Entry 6NAY (X-ray diffraction, 2.20 A resolution); this record covers chains F and N of the 14 polymer chains in the assembly.

[Chain F (and N)]
Name: ATP-dependent Clp protease proteolytic subunit
From: Neisseria meningitidis
Notes: EC 3.4.21.92; chain N of this document is another copy of the same molecule, construct and numbering; everything in this record applies to it too
Reference sequence: A0A0H5Q9L9 (A0A0H5Q9L9_NEIMI); residues 1-204 here = UniProt positions 1-204
Sequence (217 residues; numbered -12 to 204; the number before each row is that of its first residue; numbers below 1 keep their minus sign (His-12 is residue -12)):
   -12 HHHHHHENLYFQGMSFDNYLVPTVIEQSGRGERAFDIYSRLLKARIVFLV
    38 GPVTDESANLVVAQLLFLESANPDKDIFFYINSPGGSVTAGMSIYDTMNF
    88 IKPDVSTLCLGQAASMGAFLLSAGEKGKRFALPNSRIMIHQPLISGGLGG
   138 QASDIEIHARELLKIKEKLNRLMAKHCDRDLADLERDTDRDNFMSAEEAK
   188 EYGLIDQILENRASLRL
Unresolved in the structure: -12 to 22, 132-135 (chain N: -12 to 22, 133-134, 202-204)
Construct notes: expression tag (-12 to 0); engineered mutation Ala31 (Glu in A0A0H5Q9L9), Ala58 (Glu in A0A0H5Q9L9)

[Interface between chain F and chain N]
Pairs across the interface (42):
  Gln128(F) - Gln138(N)
  Gln128(F) - Ala139(N)  hydrogen bond (side chain-backbone)
  Gln128(F) - Ser140(N)  hydrogen bond (side chain-backbone)
  Pro129(F) - Gln138(N)
  Pro129(F) - Ala139(N)  hydrogen bond (backbone-backbone)
  Leu130(F) - Gly137(N)
  Leu130(F) - Gln138(N)
  Ile131(F) - Leu135(N)
  Ile131(F) - Gly136(N)
  Ile131(F) - Gly137(N)  hydrogen bond (backbone-backbone)
  Ile131(F) - Ile142(N)  hydrophobic
  Gly136(F) - Ile131(N)
  Gly136(F) - Ser132(N)
  Gly136(F) - Leu135(N)
  Gly137(F) - Leu130(N)
  Gly137(F) - Ile131(N)  hydrogen bond (backbone-backbone)
  Gln138(F) - Gln128(N)
  Gln138(F) - Pro129(N)
  Gln138(F) - Leu130(N)
  Gln138(F) - Asp176(N)  hydrogen bond (side chain-backbone)
  Gln138(F) - Arg177(N)
  Ala139(F) - Gln128(N)  hydrogen bond (backbone-side chain)
  Ala139(F) - Pro129(N)  hydrogen bond (backbone-backbone)
  Ala139(F) - Leu149(N)  hydrophobic
  Ala139(F) - Lys153(N)
  Ser140(F) - Gln128(N)  hydrogen bond
  Ser140(F) - Lys153(N)  hydrogen bond
  Ser140(F) - Asp176(N)
  Ile142(F) - Ile131(N)  hydrophobic
  Ile142(F) - Leu135(N)  hydrophobic
  Ile142(F) - Leu149(N)  hydrophobic
  Glu143(F) - Leu150(N)
  Ala146(F) - Ile142(N)  hydrophobic
  Ala146(F) - Ala146(N)  hydrophobic
  Leu149(F) - Ala139(N)  hydrophobic
  Leu149(F) - Ile142(N)  hydrophobic
  Leu150(F) - Glu143(N)
  Lys153(F) - Ala139(N)
  Lys153(F) - Ser140(N)  hydrogen bond
  Asp176(F) - Gln138(N)  hydrogen bond (backbone-side chain)
  Asp176(F) - Ser140(N)
  Arg177(F) - Gln138(N)

[In short]
17 residues of chain F and 19 residues of chain N are in contact; the contacts include 12 hydrogen bonds.
Polar contacts include Gln128(F)-Ala139(N), Gln128(F)-Ser140(N) and Gln138(F)-Asp176(N).
Both chains are ATP-dependent Clp protease proteolytic subunit (Neisseria meningitidis). Entry 6NAY (Crystal
structure of Neisseria meningitidis ClpP protease E31A+E58A activated double mutant) was determined by X-ray
diffraction, deposited together with 6NAH, 6NAQ, 6NAW and 6NB1.
